Entry 9ITZ (electron microscopy, 4.28 A resolution (low resolution: residue-level contacts below are approximate; hydrogen-bond / salt-bridge calls are withheld)); this record covers chains Y and Z of the 16 polymer chains in the assembly.

Chain Y:
Name: ATP synthase subunit b
Organism: Chloroflexus aurantiacus J-10-fl
UniProtKB: A9WGS8 (ATPF_CHLAA); residue numbers follow UniProt; this construct covers 1-164
Amino-acid sequence (164 residues; each row starts with the number of its first residue):
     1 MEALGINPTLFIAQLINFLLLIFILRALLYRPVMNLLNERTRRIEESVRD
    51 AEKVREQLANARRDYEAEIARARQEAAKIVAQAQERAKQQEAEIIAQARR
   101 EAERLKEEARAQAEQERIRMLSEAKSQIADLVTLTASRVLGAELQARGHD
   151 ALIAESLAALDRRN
Unresolved in the structure: 1-7, 49-164

Chain Z:
Name: ATP synthase subunit a
Organism: Chloroflexus aurantiacus J-10-fl
UniProtKB: A9WGT0 (A9WGT0_CHLAA); numbering as in UniProt (aligned over 1-312)
Amino-acid sequence (312 residues; numbered 1 to 312; the number before each row is that of its first residue):
     1 MSTRTRNILIIVGALIISIASRFFLYTGPPHVEVAAEVIFDGIPGFPITN
    51 SFVVAIIIDIFVIALAVAATRNLQMVPRGLQNVMEFILESLYNLFRNINA
   101 KYVATAFPLVATIFLFVLFGNWFGLLPGVGSIGVCHEKKEEHAVVDERLA
   151 LAAPAAPLSSVAAAEGEEIHDTCAAQGKKLVPLFRAPAADLNFTFAIAVI
   201 SFVFIEYWGFRALGPGYLKKFFNTNGIMSFVGIIEFISELVKPFALAFRL
   251 FGNIFAGEVLLVVMAFLVPLLLPLPFYGFEVFVGFIQALIFALLTYAFLN
   301 IAVTGHDEEHAH
Unresolved in the structure: 1-22, 136-172, 305-312

Interface between chain Y and chain Z:
Contacting residue pairs (4; chain Y residue first):
  Phe11(Y) with Gly128(Z); Ser131(Z)
  Leu15(Y) with Pro127(Z)
  Phe18(Y) with Leu125(Z)
Also at the interface, not in a pair above, chain Y (9 interface residues in all): Ala13, Gln14, Asn17, Leu21, Arg40, Ile44
Also at the interface, not in a pair above, chain Z (9 interface residues in all): Pro77, Asn82, Pro269, Pro273, Leu274

In short:
The chain Y/chain Z interface involves 9 residues from each chain.
Here chain Y is ATP synthase subunit b and chain Z is ATP synthase subunit a, both from Chloroflexus
aurantiacus J-10-fl. Entry 9ITZ (Chloroflexus aurantiacus ADP-bound ATP synthase, state 3, focused refinement
of FO) was determined by electron microscopy together with 9ITJ, 9ITK, 9ITL, 9ITM, 9ITN, 9ITO and 11 further
entries from the same study.
